7WM4 - chains E and A of the 6 polymer chains in the assembly; structure by electron microscopy, 3.20 A resolution.

# Chain E
Name: Toll-like receptor 3
From: Mus musculus
UniProtKB: Q99MB1 (TLR3_MOUSE); numbering as in UniProt (aligned over 26-705)
Sequence (680 residues; numbered 26 to 705; the number before each row is that of its first residue):
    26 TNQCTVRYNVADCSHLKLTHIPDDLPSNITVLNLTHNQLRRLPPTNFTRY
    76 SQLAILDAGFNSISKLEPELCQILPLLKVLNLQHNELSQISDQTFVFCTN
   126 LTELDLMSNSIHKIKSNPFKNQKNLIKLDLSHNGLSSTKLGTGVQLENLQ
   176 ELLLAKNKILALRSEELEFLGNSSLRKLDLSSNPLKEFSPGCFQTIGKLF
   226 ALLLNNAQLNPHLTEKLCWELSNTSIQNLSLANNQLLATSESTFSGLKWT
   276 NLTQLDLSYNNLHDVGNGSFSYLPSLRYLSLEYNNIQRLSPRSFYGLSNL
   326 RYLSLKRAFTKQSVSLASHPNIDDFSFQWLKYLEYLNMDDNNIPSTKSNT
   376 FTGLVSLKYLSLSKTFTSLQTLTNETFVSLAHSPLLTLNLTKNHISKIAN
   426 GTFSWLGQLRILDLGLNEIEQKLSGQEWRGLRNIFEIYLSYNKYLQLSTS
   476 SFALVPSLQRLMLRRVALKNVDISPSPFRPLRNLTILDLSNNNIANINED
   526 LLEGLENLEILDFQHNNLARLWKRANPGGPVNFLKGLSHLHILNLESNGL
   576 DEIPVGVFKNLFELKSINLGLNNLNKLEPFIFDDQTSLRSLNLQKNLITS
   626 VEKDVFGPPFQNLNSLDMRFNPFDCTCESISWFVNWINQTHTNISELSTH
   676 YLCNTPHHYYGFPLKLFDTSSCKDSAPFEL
Unresolved in the structure: 26-28, 337-342, 548-550, 699-705
Disulfide bonds: Cys29-Cys38, Cys96-Cys123, Cys650-Cys678, Cys652-Cys697
Covalently attached groups: N-acetylglucosamine (NAG) linked to Asn71, Asn197, Asn248, Asn253, Asn276, Asn292, Asn399, Asn414, Asn425, Asn508
Curated features (UniProtKB/Swiss-Prot):
  - glycosylation (N-linked (GlcNAc...) asparagine): Asn53, Asn58, Asn71, Asn125, Asn197, Asn248, Asn253, Asn276, Asn292, Asn399, Asn414, Asn425, Asn508, Asn663, Asn668
Reported in the primary citation:
  - mutagenesis - N542A: decreased signaling

# Chain A
Molecule: 81-nt RNA strand
Sequence (81 nucleotides; numbered 5 to 85; the number before each row is that of its first residue):
     5 AAAAAAAAAAAAAAAAAAAAAAAAAAAAAAAAAAAAAAAAAUUUUUUUUU
    55 UUUUUUUUUUUUUUUUUUUUUUUUUUUUUUU

# How chain E and chain A interact
Residue-residue contacts (12; chain E residue first):
  Glu111(E) - U48(A)  sugar contact
  Ser113(E) - U49(A)  hydrogen bond to the sugar
  Arg490(E) - A28(A)  phosphate contact
  Asn516(E) - A27(A)  sugar contact
  Asn516(E) - A28(A)  phosphate contact
  Asn517(E) - A27(A)  sugar contact
  Asn518(E) - A26(A)  hydrogen bond to the base
  Asn518(E) - A27(A)  sugar contact
  His540(E) - A27(A)  phosphate contact
  Asn542(E) - A26(A)  hydrogen bond to the sugar
  Ser572(E) - A27(A)  hydrogen bond to the phosphate
  Asn598(E) - A25(A)  phosphate contact
Other interface residues (no listed pair), chain E (12 interface residues in all): Ala544, Gly574

# In short
12 residues of chain E face 6 of chain A across their interface; the contacts include 4 hydrogen bonds. Polar
contacts include Asn518(E)-A26(A), Ser113(E)-U49(A) and Asn542(E)-A26(A). N-acetylglucosamine is covalently
linked to Asn71(E), Asn197(E), Asn248(E), Asn253(E), Asn276(E) and Asn292(E) and 4 more. From the paper: N542A
of chain E reduces signaling.
Here chain E is Toll-like receptor 3 (Mus musculus) and chain A is an 81-nt RNA strand. Entry 7WM4 (Cryo-EM
structure of tetrameric TLR3 in complex with dsRNA (90 bp)) was determined by electron microscopy.
